Entry 5IIL (X-ray diffraction, 1.96 A resolution); this record covers chains A and T of the 4 polymer chains in the assembly.

[Chain A]
Molecule: DNA polymerase lambda
Organism: Homo sapiens
Notes: EC 2.7.7.7, 4.2.99.-
UniProt: Q9UGP5 (DPOLL_HUMAN); residues 242-575 here = UniProt positions 242-575
Chain sequence (334 residues; each row starts with the number of its first residue):
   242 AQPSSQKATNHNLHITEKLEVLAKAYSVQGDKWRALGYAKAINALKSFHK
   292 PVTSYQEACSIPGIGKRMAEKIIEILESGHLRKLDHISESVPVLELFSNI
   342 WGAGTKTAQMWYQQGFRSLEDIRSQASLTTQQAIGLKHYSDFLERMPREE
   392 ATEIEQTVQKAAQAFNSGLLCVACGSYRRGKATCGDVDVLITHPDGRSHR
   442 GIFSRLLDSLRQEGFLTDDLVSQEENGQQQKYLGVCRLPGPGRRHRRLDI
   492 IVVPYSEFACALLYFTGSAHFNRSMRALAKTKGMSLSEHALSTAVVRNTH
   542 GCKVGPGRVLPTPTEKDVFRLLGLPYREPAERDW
Not modelled in the structure: 242-249
Bound ions: Na+ site 1: Ser339, Ile341, Ala344 (shared with 1 residue of chain P); Na+ site 2: Asp427, Asp429 (together with citric acid) (shared with 1 residue of chain P)
From the paper describing this entry:
  - mutagenesis - R514L: decreased catalytic activity on all substrates tested
  - mutagenesis - E529A (2.2-fold): decreased catalytic activity on 8-oxo-dG:dC
  - mutagenesis - E529A: increased catalytic activity on 8-oxo-dG:dA
  - specificity-determining residues: Glu529

[Chain T]
Molecule: 11-nt DNA strand
Sequence (11 nucleotides; each row starts with the number of its first residue):
     1 CGGCAGTACTG
Modified / non-standard residues: 8OG (8-oxo-2'-deoxy-guanosine-5'-monophosphate) at position 6

[How chain A and chain T interact]
Residue-residue contacts (32; chain A residue first):
  Trp274(A) - DC4(T)  stacking on the base
  Trp274(A) - DA5(T)  phosphate contact
  Leu277(A) - DC4(T)  base contact
  Thr371(A) - DG11(T)  phosphate contact
  Gln372(A) - DT10(T)  sugar contact
  Val462(A) - DC9(T)  phosphate contact
  Val462(A) - DT10(T)  phosphate contact
  Ser463(A) - DT10(T)  hydrogen bond to the phosphate
  Gln464(A) - DC9(T)  sugar contact
  Gln464(A) - DT10(T)  phosphate contact
  Gln470(A) - DC9(T)  phosphate contact
  Gln471(A) - DA8(T)  hydrogen bond to the phosphate
  Gln471(A) - DC9(T)  hydrogen bond to the phosphate
  Lys472(A) - DA8(T)  hydrogen bond to the sugar
  Lys472(A) - DC9(T)  hydrogen bond to the phosphate
  Arg514(A) - DA5(T)  salt bridge to the phosphate
  Arg517(A) - DA5(T)  hydrogen bond to the base
  Arg517(A) - 8OG_6(T)  hydrogen bond to the sugar
  Ala518(A) - DA5(T)  sugar contact
  Lys521(A) - DC4(T)  salt bridge to the phosphate
  Lys521(A) - 8OG_6(T)  salt bridge to the phosphate
  Ser526(A) - 8OG_6(T)  sugar contact
  Leu527(A) - 8OG_6(T)  sugar contact
  Ser528(A) - 8OG_6(T)  phosphate contact
  Ser528(A) - DT7(T)  phosphate contact
  Glu529(A) - DT7(T)  sugar contact
  Glu529(A) - DA8(T)  sugar contact
  His530(A) - DT7(T)  hydrogen bond to the phosphate
  His530(A) - DA8(T)  salt bridge to the phosphate
  Arg538(A) - 8OG_6(T)  salt bridge to the phosphate
  His541(A) - DG3(T)  salt bridge to the phosphate
  Lys544(A) - DT7(T)  salt bridge to the phosphate
Interface residues without a listed pair, chain A (25 interface residues in all): Leu461, Gln469, Thr540

[Overview]
Chain A and chain T form an interface of 25 and 9 residues respectively; the contacts include 8 hydrogen
bonds, 7 salt bridges and 1 aromatic stacking contact. Among the polar pairs are Arg517(A)-DA5(T),
Lys472(A)-DA8(T) and Arg517(A)-8OG_6(T). The paper reports that R514L of chain A reduces catalytic activity on
all substrates tested; the specificity determinant Glu529(A).
Here chain A is DNA polymerase lambda (Homo sapiens) and chain T is an 11-nt DNA strand. Entry 5IIL (Crystal
structure of the post-catalytic nick complex of DNA polymerase lambda with a templating 8-oxo-dG and ...) was
determined by X-ray diffraction, deposited together with 5III, 5IIJ, 5IIK, 5IIM, 5IIN and 5IIO.
